Entry 4FDI (X-ray diffraction, 2.20 A resolution); this record covers chains A and B.

== Chain A (and B) ==
Name: N-acetylgalactosamine-6-sulfatase
From: Homo sapiens
Notes: EC 3.1.6.4; chain B of this document is another copy of the same molecule, construct and numbering; everything in this record applies to it too
Reference sequence: P34059 (GALNS_HUMAN); residues 27-522 here = UniProt positions 27-522
Sequence (502 residues; row label = number of the first residue in the row):
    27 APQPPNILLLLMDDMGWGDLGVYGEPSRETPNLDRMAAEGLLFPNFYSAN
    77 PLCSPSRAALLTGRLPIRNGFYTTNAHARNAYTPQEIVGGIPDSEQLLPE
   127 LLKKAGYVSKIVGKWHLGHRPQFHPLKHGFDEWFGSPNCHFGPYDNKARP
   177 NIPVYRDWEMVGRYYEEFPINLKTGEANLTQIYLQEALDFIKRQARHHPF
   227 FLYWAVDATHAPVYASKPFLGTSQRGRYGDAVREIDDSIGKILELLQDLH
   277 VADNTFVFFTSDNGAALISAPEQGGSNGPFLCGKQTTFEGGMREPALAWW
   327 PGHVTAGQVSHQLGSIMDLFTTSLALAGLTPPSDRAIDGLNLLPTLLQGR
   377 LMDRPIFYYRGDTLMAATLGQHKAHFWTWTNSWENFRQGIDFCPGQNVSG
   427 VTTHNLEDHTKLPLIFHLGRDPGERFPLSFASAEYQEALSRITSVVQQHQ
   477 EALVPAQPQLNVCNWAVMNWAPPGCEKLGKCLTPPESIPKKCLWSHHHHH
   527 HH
Disordered / not traced: 27-28, 523-528 (chain B: 27-28, 521-528)
Cystine bridges: C308-C419, C489-C518, C501-C507
Glycans and other covalent adducts: N-acetylglucosamine (NAG) linked to N204, N423
Modified positions: C79 (3,3-dihydroxy l-alanine; DDZ)
Sequence notes: expression tag (523-528)
Bound ions: Ca2+: D39, D40, C79, D288, N289
UniProt features mapped onto this chain:
  - active site: H142
  - binding site (Ca(2+)): D39, D40, D288, N289
  - glycosylation (N-linked (GlcNAc...) asparagine): N204, N423
  - natural variant: L36 (L36P: In MPS4A; L36R: In MPS4A), D40 (D40N: In MPS4A), M41 (M41L: In MPS4A), G42 (G42E: In MPS4A), G47 (G47R: In MPS4A), V48 (V48G: In MPS4A), E51 (E51K: In MPS4A), P52 to E55 (deletion: In MPS4A), S53 (S53F: In MPS4A), D60 (D60N: In MPS4A), R61 (R61W: In MPS4A), L67 (L67M: Associated with S-409 in a MPS4A patient), 98 further natural variant entries in UniProt
From the paper describing this entry:
  - post-translational modification sites: N204, N423
  - Ca2+ coordination: D39, D40, D288, N289
  - catalytic residues: D39, D40, R83, Y108, K140, H142, H236, D288, N289, K310
  - contacts within the chain: R94-E121, H166-D233 (salt bridge), D344-R380 (salt bridge), D360-R361 (salt bridge), H103-D388 (salt bridge), H398-E460 (salt bridge), H401-E450 (salt bridge)
  - disease-associated variants - L36P, M41L, G42E, G47R, S53F, D60N, R61W, G66R, F69V, P77R, S80L, T88I, R90W, R94C, R94G, R94L, G96C, G96V, F97V, A107T, Q111R, I113F, G116S, P125L, S135R, V138A, G139S, W141C, W141R, H142R, H150Y, P151L, P151S, G155E, G155R, F156C, F156S, W159C, S162F, P163H, H166Q, F167V, G168R, D171A, P179H, P179L, P179S, E185G, A203V, N204K, W230G, D233N, H236D, V239F, G247D, R253W, A257T, R259Q, E260D, F284V, S287L, N289S, G290S, A291D, A291T, S295F, G301C, L307P, G309R, K310N, T312A, T312S, G316V, M318R, A324E, W325C, G340D, S341R, M343L, M343R, D344E, D344N, L345P, F346L, A351V, L352P, P357L, R361G, L366F, L369P, R376Q, R380S, R380T, R386C, R386H, D388N, M391V, A392V, L395P, L395V, H398D, H401Y, N407H, W409S, G421E, Q422K, E450V, F452I, F452L, S470P, P484S, N487S, V488M, M494V (proposed by the authors, not directly observed)
  - binding site for Ca2+: D39, D40, R83, D288, N289
  - binding site for citric acid: Y108, K140, H142, H236, K310
  - disease-associated variants - N164T (citing earlier work)

== How chain A and chain B interact ==
Contacting residue pairs (54; chain A residue first):
  W43(A) - G50(B)
  W43(A) - P52(B)  hydrophobic
  V48(A) - R54(B)  hydrogen bond (backbone-side chain)
  Y49(A) - G50(B)
  G50(A) - W43(B)
  G50(A) - Y49(B)
  P52(A) - W43(B)  hydrophobic
  P52(A) - P70(B)
  P52(A) - F306(B)  hydrophobic
  P52(A) - H337(B)
  S53(A) - H337(B)  hydrogen bond (backbone-side chain)
  R54(A) - V48(B)  hydrogen bond (side chain-backbone)
  R54(A) - L68(B)
  P70(A) - P52(B)
  Q250(A) - Q397(B)
  Q250(A) - H443(B)
  Q250(A) - G445(B)
  Q250(A) - R446(B)  hydrogen bond (backbone-backbone)
  R251(A) - G445(B)
  R251(A) - R446(B)
  G252(A) - R446(B)
  L293(A) - R451(B)
  A296(A) - F452(B)
  P297(A) - R446(B)
  P297(A) - F452(B)
  E298(A) - R446(B)  salt bridge
  G304(A) - P305(B)
  P305(A) - G304(B)
  F306(A) - P52(B)  hydrophobic
  H337(A) - P52(B)
  H337(A) - S53(B)  hydrogen bond (side chain-backbone)
  Q397(A) - Q250(B)
  P420(A) - R451(B)  hydrogen bond (backbone-side chain)
  P420(A) - F452(B)  hydrophobic
  G421(A) - Q422(B)
  G421(A) - N423(B)  hydrogen bond (backbone-backbone)
  G421(A) - V424(B)
  Q422(A) - G421(B)
  Q422(A) - R451(B)
  N423(A) - G421(B)  hydrogen bond (backbone-backbone)
  V424(A) - G421(B)
  H443(A) - Q250(B)
  G445(A) - Q250(B)
  G445(A) - R251(B)
  R446(A) - Q250(B)  hydrogen bond (backbone-backbone)
  R446(A) - R251(B)
  R446(A) - G252(B)
  R446(A) - P297(B)
  R446(A) - E298(B)  salt bridge
  R451(A) - P420(B)  hydrogen bond (side chain-backbone)
  R451(A) - Q422(B)
  F452(A) - A296(B)
  F452(A) - P297(B)
  F452(A) - P420(B)  hydrophobic
Interface residues without a listed pair, chain A (34 interface residues in all): L68, R319, V335, D447
Interface residues without a listed pair, chain B (34 interface residues in all): L293, R319, V335, D447

== Overview ==
Chain A and chain B each contribute 34 residues to their interface; the contacts include 10 hydrogen bonds and
2 salt bridges. Polar pairs include E298(A)-R446(B), V48(A)-R54(B) and S53(A)-H337(B). The paper reports
catalytic residues D39(A), D40(A) and R83(A) among others; a binding site for Ca2+ at D39(A), D40(A) and
R83(A) among others.
Chain A and chain B are both N-acetylgalactosamine-6-sulfatase (Homo sapiens); the structure, The molecular
basis of mucopolysaccharidosis IV A, was determined by X-ray diffraction, deposited together with 4FDJ.
